Entry 6S8N (electron microscopy, 3.10 A resolution); this record covers chains A and G of the 5 polymer chains in the assembly.

[Chain A]
Molecule: Lipopolysaccharide ABC transporter, ATP-binding protein LptB
Organism: Shigella flexneri
UniProt: E7T9E6 (E7T9E6_SHIFL); residues 1-241 here = UniProt positions 1-241
Chain sequence (241 residues; numbered 1 to 241; the number before each row is that of its first residue):
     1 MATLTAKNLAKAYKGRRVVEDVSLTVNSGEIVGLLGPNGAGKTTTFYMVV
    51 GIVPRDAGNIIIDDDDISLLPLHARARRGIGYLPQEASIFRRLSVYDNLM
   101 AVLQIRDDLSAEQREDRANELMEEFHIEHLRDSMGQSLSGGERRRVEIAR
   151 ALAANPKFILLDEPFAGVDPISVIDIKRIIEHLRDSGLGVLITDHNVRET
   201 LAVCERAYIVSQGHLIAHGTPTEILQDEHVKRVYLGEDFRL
Disordered / not traced: 1, 241

[Chain G]
Molecule: Inner membrane protein yjgQ
Organism: Shigella flexneri
UniProt: A0A2S4N3I3 (A0A2S4N3I3_SHIFL); residue numbers follow UniProt; this construct covers 1-360
Chain sequence (360 residues; each row starts with the number of its first residue):
     1 MQPFGVLDRYIGKTIFTTIMMTLFMLVSLSGIIKFVDQLKKAGQGSYDAL
    51 GAGMYTLLSVPKDVQIFFPMAALLGALLGLGMLAQRSELVVMQASGFTRM
   101 QVALSVMKTAIPLVLLTMAIGEWVAPQGEQMARNYRAQAMYGGSLLSTQQ
   151 GLWAKDGNNFVYIERVKGDEVLGGISIYAFNENRRLQSVRYAATAKFDPE
   201 HKVWRLSQVDESDLTNPKQITGSQTVSGTWKTDLTPDKLGVVALDPDALS
   251 ISGLHNYVKYLKSSGQDAGRYQLNMWSKIFQPLSVAVMMLMALSFIFGPL
   301 RSVPMGVRVVTGISFGFVFYVLDQIFGPLTLVYGIPPIIGALLPSASFFL
   351 ISLWLLMRKS
Disordered / not traced: 1-5, 40-50, 139-245, 261-267
Residues lining bound ligands:
  - decylubiquinone (DCQ; 2-decyl-5,6-dimethoxy-3-methylcyclohexa-2,5-diene-1,4-dione): T311, S314, F315
  - lipopolysaccharide fragment / Lauryl Maltose Neopentyl Glycol: M25, L26, L29, S30, I32, I33, K62, D63, I66, F67, P69, M70, I313, S314, G316, F317, V318, F319, Y320, V321
  - Lauryl Maltose Neopentyl Glycol (LMN): T22, M25, L26, L29, L74, L78, Q85, P304, M305, G306, V309
From the paper describing this entry:
  - mutagenesis - K34E, F67E/Y320E, R136E, I163D, W204D, L206D, Y257E/Y271E, R301A: abolished growth
  - mutagenesis - I163D: decreased expression
  - mutagenesis - V209D: decreased growth
  - mutagenesis - K13E/R86E, L26E/M70E, K34A, K62E, F67A, R133E, R136A, Y257A, Y271A, Y320A: unchanged growth
  - mutagenesis - R301A: unchanged catalytic activity

[Interface between chain A and chain G]
Pairs across the interface (30; chain A residue first):
  L72(A) - V90(G)  hydrophobic
  L72(A) - Q93(G)
  L72(A) - A94(G)  hydrophobic
  H73(A) - Q93(G)
  H73(A) - G96(G)
  H73(A) - F97(G)
  H73(A) - T98(G)
  A76(A) - A94(G)
  A76(A) - G96(G)
  R77(A) - G96(G)
  R77(A) - T98(G)
  R77(A) - Q101(G)
  E86(A) - S87(G)  hydrogen bond
  S88(A) - R86(G)
  S88(A) - S87(G)
  S88(A) - V91(G)
  I89(A) - E88(G)
  F90(A) - E88(G)
  F90(A) - V91(G)  hydrophobic
  F90(A) - M92(G)  hydrophobic
  R91(A) - Y10(G)
  R91(A) - R86(G)  hydrogen bond (side chain-backbone)
  R91(A) - E88(G)  salt bridge
  R92(A) - Y10(G)
  A101(A) - L7(G)
  V102(A) - S95(G)
  Q104(A) - V6(G)
  I105(A) - G96(G)
  I105(A) - F97(G)  hydrophobic
  R150(A) - V91(G)
Also at the interface, not in a pair above, chain A (20 interface residues in all): I80, Y82, P84, L93, A154
Also at the interface, not in a pair above, chain G (19 interface residues in all): T14, T17, R99

[Overview]
The interface between chain A and chain G involves 20 residues on one side and 19 on the other, with 2
hydrogen bonds and 1 salt bridge. Among the polar pairs are R91(A)-E88(G), E86(A)-S87(G) and R91(A)-R86(G).
The paper reports that K34E, F67E/Y320E and R136E of chain G, among others, abolish growth; I163D of chain G
reduces expression; 19 substitutions were tested in all.
Here chain A is Lipopolysaccharide ABC transporter, ATP-binding protein LptB and chain G is Inner membrane
protein yjgQ, both from Shigella flexneri. Entry 6S8N (Cryo-EM structure of LptB2FGC in complex with
lipopolysaccharide) was determined by electron microscopy together with 6S8G and 6S8H from the same study.
